PDB entry 3L2B | X-ray diffraction, 2.27 A resolution | chains A and B

[Chain A (and B)]
Molecule: Probable manganase-dependent inorganic pyrophosphatase
Source organism: Clostridium perfringens
Notes: EC 3.6.1.1; fragment: regulatory region; chain B of this document is another copy of the same molecule, construct and numbering; everything in this record applies to it too
UniProtKB: Q8XIQ9 (Q8XIQ9_CLOPE); numbering as in UniProt (aligned over 66-306)
Amino-acid sequence (245 residues; numbered 62 to 306; the number before each row is that of its first residue):
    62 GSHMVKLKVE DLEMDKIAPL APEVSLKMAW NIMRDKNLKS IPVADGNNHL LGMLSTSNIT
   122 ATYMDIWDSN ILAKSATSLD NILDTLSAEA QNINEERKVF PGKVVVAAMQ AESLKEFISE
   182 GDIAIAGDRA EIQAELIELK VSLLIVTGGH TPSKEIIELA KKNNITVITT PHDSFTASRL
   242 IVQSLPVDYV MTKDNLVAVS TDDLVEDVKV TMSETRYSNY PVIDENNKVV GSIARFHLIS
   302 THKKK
Unresolved in the structure: 62-64, 298-306 (chain B: 62-66, 297-306)
Differences from the reference sequence: expression tag (62-65)
Small-molecule neighbours: bis(adenosine)-5'-tetraphosphate (B4P): Lys-100, Met-114, Ser-116, Thr-117, Ser-118, Asn-119, Thr-253, Asn-256, Leu-257, Val-258, Arg-277, Tyr-278, Ser-279, Asn-280, Tyr-281, Pro-282
Swiss-Prot annotation at these positions:
  - binding site (AMP): Lys-100, Ser-116 to Asn-119, Thr-253, Val-258, Tyr-278 to Asn-280

[How chain A and chain B interact]
Pairs across the interface - 52 pairs, chain A then chain B:
  Lys-88(A) / Met-125(B)
  Trp-91(A) / Thr-121(B)
  Trp-91(A) / Ala-122(B)  hydrophobic
  Trp-91(A) / Met-125(B)
  Trp-91(A) / Asp-126(B)  hydrogen bond
  Arg-95(A) / Asp-126(B)  salt bridge
  Thr-117(A) / Thr-117(B)  hydrogen bond
  Thr-117(A) / Ser-118(B)
  Thr-117(A) / Thr-121(B)  hydrogen bond (backbone-side chain)
  Ser-118(A) / Thr-117(B)
  Ile-120(A) / Thr-121(B)
  Thr-121(A) / Trp-91(B)
  Thr-121(A) / Thr-117(B)
  Thr-121(A) / Ile-120(B)
  Thr-121(A) / Thr-121(B)  hydrogen bond
  Ala-122(A) / Trp-91(B)  hydrophobic
  Thr-123(A) / Arg-240(B)
  Tyr-124(A) / Tyr-124(B)  hydrophobic
  Tyr-124(A) / Met-125(B)  hydrogen bond
  Tyr-124(A) / Arg-240(B)
  Tyr-124(A) / Val-243(B)
  Met-125(A) / Leu-87(B)
  Met-125(A) / Lys-88(B)
  Met-125(A) / Trp-91(B)  hydrophobic
  Met-125(A) / Tyr-124(B)  hydrogen bond
  Met-125(A) / Gln-244(B)  hydrogen bond (backbone-side chain)
  Asp-126(A) / Arg-240(B)  hydrogen bond (backbone-side chain)
  Ile-127(A) / Arg-240(B)
  Ile-127(A) / Leu-241(B)  hydrophobic
  Trp-128(A) / His-233(B)
  Ser-130(A) / Phe-236(B)
  Val-165(A) / Phe-236(B)  hydrophobic
  Val-167(A) / Phe-236(B)
  Ala-169(A) / Ala-169(B)
  Arg-190(A) / Gln-171(B)  hydrogen bond
  Ser-235(A) / Val-167(B)
  Phe-236(A) / Trp-128(B)  hydrophobic
  Phe-236(A) / Val-165(B)
  Phe-236(A) / Val-167(B)  hydrophobic
  Phe-236(A) / Ser-239(B)
  Phe-236(A) / Ile-242(B)  hydrophobic
  Ser-239(A) / Phe-236(B)
  Ser-239(A) / Ser-239(B)
  Ser-239(A) / Arg-240(B)
  Arg-240(A) / Tyr-124(B)  hydrogen bond (backbone-side chain)
  Arg-240(A) / Trp-128(B)
  Arg-240(A) / Val-243(B)
  Ile-242(A) / Phe-236(B)  hydrophobic
  Val-243(A) / Tyr-124(B)
  Val-243(A) / Arg-240(B)
  Gln-244(A) / Tyr-124(B)  hydrogen bond (side chain-backbone)
  Gln-244(A) / Met-125(B)
Interface residues without a listed pair, chain A (31 interface residues in all): Leu-87, Val-166, Ala-168, Gln-171, Ile-186
Interface residues without a listed pair, chain B (31 interface residues in all): Ala-168, Met-170, Ile-186, Arg-190, Asp-234, Ser-235, Thr-237

[Overview]
Chain A and chain B each contribute 31 residues to their interface; the contacts include 11 hydrogen bonds and
1 salt bridge. Among the polar pairs are Arg-95(A)/Asp-126(B), Trp-91(A)/Asp-126(B) and Thr-117(A)/Thr-117(B).
Bound to chain A: bis(adenosine)-5'-tetraphosphate. From UniProt: 10 AMP-binding residues on chain A.
Both chains are Probable manganase-dependent inorganic pyrophosphatase (Clostridium perfringens). Entry 3L2B
(Crystal structure of the CBS and DRTGG domains of the regulatory region of Clostridium perfringens
pyrophosphatase ...) was determined by X-ray diffraction, deposited together with 3L31.
